9C0U - chains B and H of the 4 polymer chains in the assembly; structure by X-ray diffraction, 3.59 A resolution.

# Chain B
Protein: Hemagglutinin
Organism: Influenza A virus
Amino-acid sequence (504 residues; each row starts with the number of its first residue; numbers below 1 keep their minus sign (Gly-326 is residue -326)):
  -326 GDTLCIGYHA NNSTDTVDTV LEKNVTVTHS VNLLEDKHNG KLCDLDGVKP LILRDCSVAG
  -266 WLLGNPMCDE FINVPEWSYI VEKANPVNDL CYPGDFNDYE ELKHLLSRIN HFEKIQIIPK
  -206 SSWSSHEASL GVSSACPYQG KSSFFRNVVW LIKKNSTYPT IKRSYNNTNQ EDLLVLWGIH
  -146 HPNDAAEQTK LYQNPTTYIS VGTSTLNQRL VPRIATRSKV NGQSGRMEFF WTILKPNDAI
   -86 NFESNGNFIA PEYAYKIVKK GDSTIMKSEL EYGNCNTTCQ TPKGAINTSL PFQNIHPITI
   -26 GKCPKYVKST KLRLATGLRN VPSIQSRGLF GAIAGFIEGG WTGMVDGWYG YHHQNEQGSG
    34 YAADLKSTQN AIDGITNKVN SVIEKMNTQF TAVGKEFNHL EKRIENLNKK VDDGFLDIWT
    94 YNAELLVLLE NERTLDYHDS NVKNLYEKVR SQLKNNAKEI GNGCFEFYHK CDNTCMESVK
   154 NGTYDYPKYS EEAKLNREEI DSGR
Not modelled in the structure: -326 to 9, 175-177
Disulfide bonds: Cys144-Cys148

# Chain H
Protein: Antibody 31.b.09 Fab heavy chain
Organism: Homo sapiens
Notes: antibody fragment or engineered binder
Amino-acid sequence (224 residues; row label = number of the first residue in the row):
     1 QVQLVQSGAE VKKPGASVKV SCKASGYSFS SYGISWVRQA PGQGLEWMGW ISAYNGNTNY
    61 AQKLQGRVTM TTDTSTSTAY MELRSLRSDD TAVFYCARDR PHILTGFDFD YWGQGTLVTV
   121 SSASTKGPSV FPLAPSSKST SGGTAALGCL VKDYFPEPVT VSWNSGALTS GVHTFPAVLQ
   181 SSGLYSLSSV VTVPSSSLGT QTYICNVNHK PSNTKVDKRV EPKS
Disulfide bonds: Cys22-Cys96, Cys149-Cys205

# Interface between chain B and chain H
Residue-residue contacts (15; chain B residue first):
  Gly16(B) - Tyr54(H)
  Val18(B) - Tyr54(H)
  Val18(B) - His102(H)  hydrogen bond (backbone-side chain)
  Asp19(B) - Tyr54(H)
  Asp19(B) - Asn55(H)  hydrogen bond
  Asp19(B) - His102(H)  salt bridge
  Asp19(B) - Ile103(H)
  Asp19(B) - Leu104(H)
  Gly20(B) - Leu104(H)
  Trp21(B) - Leu104(H)
  Leu38(B) - Asn55(H)
  Leu38(B) - Asn57(H)
  Gln42(B) - Ile103(H)
  Ile45(B) - Ile103(H)  hydrophobic
  Ile45(B) - Leu104(H)  hydrophobic
Also at the interface, not in a pair above, chain B (9 interface residues in all): Thr41
Also at the interface, not in a pair above, chain H (7 interface residues in all): Pro101

# Summary
Chain B and chain H form an interface of 9 and 7 residues respectively, with 2 hydrogen bonds and 1 salt
bridge. Polar contacts include Asp19(B)-His102(H), Val18(B)-His102(H) and Asp19(B)-Asn55(H).
Chain B is Hemagglutinin (Influenza A virus) and chain H is Antibody 31.b.09 Fab heavy chain (Homo sapiens);
the structure, Crystal structure of chimeric hemagglutinin cH5/1 in complex with broad protective antibody
31.b.09, was determined by X-ray diffraction, deposited together with 9C0X, 9C22 and 9C0V.
